Entry 5FJ8 (electron microscopy, 3.90 A resolution); this record covers chains A and E of the 20 polymer chains in the assembly.

== Chain A ==
Name: DNA-directed RNA polymerase III subunit RPC1
From: Saccharomyces cerevisiae
Notes: EC 2.7.7.6
UniProtKB: P04051 (RPC1_YEAST); residue numbers follow UniProt; this construct covers 1-1460
Amino-acid sequence (1460 residues; row label = number of the first residue in the row):
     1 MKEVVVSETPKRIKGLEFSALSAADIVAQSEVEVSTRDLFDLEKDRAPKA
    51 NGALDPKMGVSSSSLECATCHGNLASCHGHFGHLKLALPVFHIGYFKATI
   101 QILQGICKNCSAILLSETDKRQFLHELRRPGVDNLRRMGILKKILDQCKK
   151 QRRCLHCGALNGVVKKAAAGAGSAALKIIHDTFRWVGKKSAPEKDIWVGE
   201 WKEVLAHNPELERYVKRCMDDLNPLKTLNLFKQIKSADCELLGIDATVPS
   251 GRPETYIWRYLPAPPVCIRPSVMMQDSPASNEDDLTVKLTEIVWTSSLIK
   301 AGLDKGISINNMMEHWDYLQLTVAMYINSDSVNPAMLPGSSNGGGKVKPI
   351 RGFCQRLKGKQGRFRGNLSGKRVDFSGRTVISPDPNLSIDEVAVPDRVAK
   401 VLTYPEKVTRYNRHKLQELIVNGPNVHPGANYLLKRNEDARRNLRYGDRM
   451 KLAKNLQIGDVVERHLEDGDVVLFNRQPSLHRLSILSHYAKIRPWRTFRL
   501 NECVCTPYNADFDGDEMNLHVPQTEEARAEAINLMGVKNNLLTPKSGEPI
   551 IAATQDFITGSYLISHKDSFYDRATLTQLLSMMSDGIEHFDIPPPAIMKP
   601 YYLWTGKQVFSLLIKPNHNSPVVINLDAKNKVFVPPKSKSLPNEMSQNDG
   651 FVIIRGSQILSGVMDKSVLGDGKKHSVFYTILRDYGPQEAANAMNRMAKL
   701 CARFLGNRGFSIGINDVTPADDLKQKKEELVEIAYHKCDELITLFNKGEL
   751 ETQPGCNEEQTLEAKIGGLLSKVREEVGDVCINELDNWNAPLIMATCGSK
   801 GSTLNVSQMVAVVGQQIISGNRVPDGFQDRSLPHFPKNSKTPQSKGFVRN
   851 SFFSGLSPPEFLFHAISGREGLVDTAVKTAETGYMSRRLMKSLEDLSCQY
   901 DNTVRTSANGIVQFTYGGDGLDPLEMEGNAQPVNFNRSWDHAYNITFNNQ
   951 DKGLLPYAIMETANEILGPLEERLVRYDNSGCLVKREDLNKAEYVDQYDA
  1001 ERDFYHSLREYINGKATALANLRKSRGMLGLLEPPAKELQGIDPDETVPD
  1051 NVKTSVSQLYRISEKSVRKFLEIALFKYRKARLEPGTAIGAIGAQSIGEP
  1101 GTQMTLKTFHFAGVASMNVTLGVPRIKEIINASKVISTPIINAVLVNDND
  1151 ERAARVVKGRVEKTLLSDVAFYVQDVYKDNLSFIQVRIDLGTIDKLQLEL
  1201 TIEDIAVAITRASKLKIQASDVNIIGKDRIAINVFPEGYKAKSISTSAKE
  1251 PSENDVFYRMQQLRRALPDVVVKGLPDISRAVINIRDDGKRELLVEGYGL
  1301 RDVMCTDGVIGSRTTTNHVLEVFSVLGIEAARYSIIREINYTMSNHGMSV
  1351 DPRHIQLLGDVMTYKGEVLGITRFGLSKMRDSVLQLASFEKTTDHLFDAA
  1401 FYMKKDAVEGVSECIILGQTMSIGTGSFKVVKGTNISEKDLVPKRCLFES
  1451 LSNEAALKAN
Disordered / not traced: 1, 169-174, 1101-1116, 1237-1251
Bound ions: Zn2+ site 1: Cys67, Cys70, Cys77, His80; Zn2+ site 2: Cys107, Asn109, Cys110, Cys154, Cys157
Curated features (UniProtKB/Swiss-Prot):
  - region: Pro858 to Glu870 (Bridging helix)
  - binding site (Zn(2+)): Cys67, Cys70, Cys77, His80, Cys107, Cys110, Cys154
  - binding site (Mg(2+)): Asp511, Asp513, Asp515
  - mutagenesis: Thr506 (T506I: Temperature-sensitive), Asn509 (N509Y: Temperature-sensitive), Asn518 (N518Q: Temperature-sensitive)

== Chain E ==
Name: DNA-directed RNA polymerases I, II, and III subunit rpabc 1
From: Saccharomyces cerevisiae
UniProtKB: P20434 (RPAB1_YEAST); residues 1-215 here = UniProt positions 1-215
Amino-acid sequence (215 residues; numbered 1 to 215; the number before each row is that of its first residue):
     1 MDQENERNISRLWRAFRTVKEMVKDRGYFITQEEVELPLEDFKAKYCDSM
    51 GRPQRKMMSFQANPTEESISKFPDMGSLWVEFCDEPSVGVKTMKTFVIHI
   101 QEKNFQTGIFVYQNNITPSAMKLVPSIPPATIETFNEAALVVNITHHELV
   151 PKHIRLSSDEKRELLKRYRLKESQLPRIQRADPVALYLGLKRGEVVKIIR
   201 KSETSGRYASYRICM

== Chain A / chain E interface ==
Contacting residue pairs (61; chain A residue first):
  Asp901(A) with Tyr168(E)
  Arg905(A) with Leu170(E)
  Gly910(A) with Gln174(E)
  Ile911(A) with Gln174(E); Leu175(E), hydrophobic; Pro176(E)
  Val912(A) with Pro176(E)
  Phe914(A) with Tyr168(E), hydrophobic; Tyr211(E), hydrophobic
  Gly917(A) with Thr204(E), hydrogen bond (backbone-side chain)
  Gly918(A) with Tyr208(E)
  Gln931(A) with Thr204(E)
  Asn979(A) with Glu160(E), hydrogen bond; Arg167(E), hydrogen bond (backbone-side chain)
  Ser980(A) with Glu160(E); Glu163(E)
  Ala992(A) with Arg207(E), hydrogen bond (backbone-side chain)
  Val995(A) with Lys197(E); Ala209(E), hydrophobic
  Asp999(A) with Arg207(E)
  Ala1000(A) with Ser205(E), hydrogen bond (backbone-side chain)
  Arg1160(A) with Arg7(E)
  Glu1199(A) with Gln3(E); Arg7(E), salt bridge
  Leu1200(A) with Gln3(E)
  Asp1204(A) with Met1(E); Glu4(E)
  Arg1301(A) with Ala139(E), hydrogen bond (side chain-backbone)
  Met1304(A) with His147(E), hydrogen bond
  Cys1305(A) with Arg11(E), hydrogen bond; Val141(E), hydrophobic
  Gly1311(A) with His147(E), hydrogen bond (backbone-side chain)
  Ser1312(A) with His147(E), hydrogen bond (backbone-side chain); Glu148(E)
  Arg1313(A) with Glu148(E)
  Thr1314(A) with His147(E), hydrogen bond
  Phe1323(A) with Gln179(E)
  Val1325(A) with Pro183(E)
  Leu1326(A) with Ile144(E), hydrophobic; Val150(E), hydrophobic; Val184(E)
  Ile1328(A) with Ile178(E), hydrophobic; Asp182(E); Arg212(E)
  Glu1329(A) with Pro151(E); Arg200(E), salt bridge
  Ala1330(A) with Leu149(E); Val150(E), hydrophobic
  Arg1332(A) with Arg200(E)
  Tyr1333(A) with Leu149(E), hydrophobic; Lys201(E), hydrogen bond (side chain-backbone); Ser202(E)
  Gln1356(A) with Ser202(E); Thr204(E)
  Thr1363(A) with Arg212(E)
  Tyr1364(A) with Pro176(E); Arg177(E), hydrogen bond (backbone-backbone); Arg212(E), hydrogen bond (backbone-side chain)
  Gly1366(A) with Gln179(E); Arg212(E)
  Glu1367(A) with Gln179(E), hydrogen bond
Also at the interface, not in a pair above, chain A (55 interface residues in all): Asp133, Thr903, Asn909, Gln913, Thr915, Gly981, Lys991, Glu993, Gln997, Asp1003, Ser1324, Gly1327, Ser1334, Pro1352, Arg1353, Lys1365
Also at the interface, not in a pair above, chain E (43 interface residues in all): His146, Lys152, His153, Ile199, Ser210

== Summary ==
Chain A and chain E form an interface of 55 and 43 residues respectively, with 15 hydrogen bonds and 2 salt
bridges. Polar contacts include Glu1199(A)-Arg7(E), Glu1329(A)-Arg200(E) and Gly917(A)-Thr204(E). UniProt
lists 7 Zn2+-binding residues, 3 Mg2+-binding residues and 3 mutagenesis sites on chain A.
Here chain A is DNA-directed RNA polymerase III subunit RPC1 and chain E is DNA-directed RNA polymerases I,
II, and III subunit rpabc 1, both from Saccharomyces cerevisiae. Entry 5FJ8 (Cryo-EM structure of yeast RNA
polymerase III elongation complex at 3. 9 A) was determined by electron microscopy together with 5FJ9 and 5FJA
from the same study.
